3A1T - chain A; structure by X-ray diffraction, 1.80 A resolution.

Chain A:
Name: Iron(II) transport protein B
Source organism: Thermotoga maritima
Reference sequence: Q9WXQ8 (Q9WXQ8_THEMA); numbering as in UniProt (aligned over 17-269)
Amino-acid sequence (258 residues; each row starts with the number of its first residue):
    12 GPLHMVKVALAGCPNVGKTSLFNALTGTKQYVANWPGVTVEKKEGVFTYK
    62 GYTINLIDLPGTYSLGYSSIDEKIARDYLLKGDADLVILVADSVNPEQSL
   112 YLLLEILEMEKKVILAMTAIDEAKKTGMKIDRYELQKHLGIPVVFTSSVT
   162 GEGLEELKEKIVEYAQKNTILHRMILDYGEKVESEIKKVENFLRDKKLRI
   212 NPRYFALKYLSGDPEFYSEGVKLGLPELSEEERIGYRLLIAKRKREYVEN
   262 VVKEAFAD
Disordered / not traced: 12-14, 269
Sequence notes: expression tag (12-16)
Residues lining bound ligands: GDP (guanosine-5'-diphosphate): Cys24, Pro25, Asn26, Val27, Gly28, Lys29, Thr30, Ser31, Thr129, Ala130, Asp132, Glu133, Ser158, Ser159, Val160

In short:
Ligands of chain A: GDP.
Chain A is Iron(II) transport protein B (Thermotoga maritima); the structure, Crystal structue of the
cytosolic domain of T. maritima FeoB iron iransporter in GDP form II, was determined by X-ray diffraction
(same publication as 3A1S, 3A1U, 3A1V and 3A1W).
